9K40 - chains A and J of the 10 polymer chains in the assembly; structure by electron microscopy, 3.15 A resolution.

== Chain A ==
Protein: Histone H3.1
Organism: Arabidopsis thaliana
UniProtKB: P59226 (H31_ARATH); residues 0-135 here correspond to UniProt positions 1-136 (UniProt number = residue number + 1)
Sequence (136 residues; row label = number of the first residue in the row; numbering starts at 0):
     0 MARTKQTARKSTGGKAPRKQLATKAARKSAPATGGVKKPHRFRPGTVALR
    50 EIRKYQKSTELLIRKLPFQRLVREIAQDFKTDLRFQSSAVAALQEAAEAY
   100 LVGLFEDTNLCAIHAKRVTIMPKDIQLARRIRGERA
Not modelled in the structure: 0-37, 134-135
Curated features (UniProtKB/Swiss-Prot):
  - site: Lys14 (Not N6-methylated), Lys27 (Not N6-acetylated), Ala31 (Recognition by ATXR5 and ATXR6), Lys36 (Not N6-acetylated)
  - modified residue: Lys4 (N6,N6,N6-trimethyllysine), Lys9 (N6,N6,N6-trimethyllysine), Ser10 (Phosphoserine), Thr11 (Phosphothreonine), Lys14 (N6-acetyllysine), Lys18 (N6-acetyllysine), Lys23 (N6-acetyllysine), Lys27 (N6,N6,N6-trimethyllysine), Ser28 (Phosphoserine), Lys36 (N6,N6,N6-trimethyllysine)

== Chain J ==
Molecule: 15.2.2 DNA
Sequence (147 nucleotides; each row starts with the number of its first residue; numbers below 1 keep their minus sign (DT-73 is residue -73)):
   -73 TTAATGCTTGTGCCTTTATTAAAGAGGAAAGTTGCGGTGGATTAAAGCAC
   -23 CATCGTGCGGAGAATACGATAAGGCTCTTGCTTCATTTGAAGTTATTGAC
    27 AGTTGAATCGAGCCGCTCAATTGGTCAATTATGGAGTCAATAAAGGT
Not modelled in the structure: -73, 73

== How chain A and chain J interact ==
Pairs across the interface (22):
  His39(A) - DC-67(J)  sugar contact
  Arg40(A) - DT9(J)  hydrogen bond to the base
  Arg40(A) - DC10(J)  phosphate contact
  Phe41(A) - DT9(J)  sugar contact
  Phe41(A) - DC10(J)  hydrogen bond to the phosphate
  Pro43(A) - DT8(J)  phosphate contact
  Pro43(A) - DT9(J)  sugar contact
  Gly44(A) - DT8(J)  phosphate contact
  Gly44(A) - DT9(J)  hydrogen bond to the phosphate
  Thr45(A) - DT9(J)  phosphate contact
  Val46(A) - DT9(J)  hydrogen bond to the phosphate
  Ala47(A) - DT9(J)  hydrogen bond to the phosphate
  Arg49(A) - DT-66(J)  sugar contact
  Lys56(A) - DG-64(J)  salt bridge to the phosphate
  Arg63(A) - DA17(J)  phosphate contact
  Arg63(A) - DG18(J)  salt bridge to the phosphate
  Lys64(A) - DG18(J)  hydrogen bond to the phosphate
  Leu65(A) - DA17(J)  phosphate contact
  Leu65(A) - DG18(J)  hydrogen bond to the phosphate
  Pro66(A) - DA17(J)  sugar contact
  Arg69(A) - DA17(J)  salt bridge to the phosphate
  Arg83(A) - DA27(J)  sugar contact
Interface residues without a listed pair, chain A (17 interface residues in all): Arg42
Interface residues without a listed pair, chain J (11 interface residues in all): DG-68, DC26

== Overview ==
The interface between chain A and chain J involves 17 residues on one side and 11 on the other, with 7
hydrogen bonds and 3 salt bridges. Polar pairs include Arg40(A)-DT9(J), Phe41(A)-DC10(J) and Gly44(A)-DT9(J).
Here chain A is Histone H3.1 (Arabidopsis thaliana) and chain J is 15.2.2 DNA. Entry 9K40 (Cryo-EM structure
of Arabidopsis thaliana H2A-nucleosome with Arabidopsis native 147bp DNA 15.2.2 (C2 symmetry)) was determined
by electron microscopy together with 9K41 and 9K42 from the same study.
